9C5X - chains D and P of the 18 polymer chains in the assembly; structure by electron microscopy, 3.01 A resolution.

Chain D:
Molecule: DUF4297 domain-containing protein
Organism: Bacillus sp. HMF5848
Reference sequence: A0A428J1H2 (A0A428J1H2_9BACI); residue numbers follow UniProt; this construct covers 1-436
Amino-acid sequence (436 residues; each row starts with the number of its first residue):
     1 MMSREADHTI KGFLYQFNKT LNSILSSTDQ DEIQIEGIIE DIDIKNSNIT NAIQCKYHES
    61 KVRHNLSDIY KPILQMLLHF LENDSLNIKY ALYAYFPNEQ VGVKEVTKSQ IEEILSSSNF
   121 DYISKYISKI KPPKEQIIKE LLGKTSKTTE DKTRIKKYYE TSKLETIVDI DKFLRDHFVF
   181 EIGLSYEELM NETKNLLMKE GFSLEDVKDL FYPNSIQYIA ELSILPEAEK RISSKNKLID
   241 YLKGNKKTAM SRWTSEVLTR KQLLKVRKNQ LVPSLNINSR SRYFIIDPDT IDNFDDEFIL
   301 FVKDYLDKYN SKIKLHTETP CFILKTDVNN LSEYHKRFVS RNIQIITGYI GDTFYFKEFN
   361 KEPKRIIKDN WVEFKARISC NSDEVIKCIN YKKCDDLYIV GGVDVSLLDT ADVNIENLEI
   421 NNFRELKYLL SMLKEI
Disordered / not traced: 1-266
From the paper describing this entry:
  - catalytic residues: D41, E59, K61 (proposed by the authors, not directly observed)
  - mutagenesis - D41A, E59A, K61A: abolished catalytic activity

Chain P:
Molecule: ATP-binding protein
Organism: Bacillus sp. HMF5848
Reference sequence: A0A3R9P6E2 (A0A3R9P6E2_9BACI); numbering as in UniProt (aligned over 1-585)
Amino-acid sequence (585 residues; each row starts with the number of its first residue):
     1 MKIGSVIESS PHSILVKIDT LKIFEKAKSA LQIGKYLKIQ EGNHNFVLCV IQNIKISTDK
    61 DEDIFILTVQ PVGIFKGEEF FQGNSMLPSP TEPVFLVEDD ILNKIFSNEK TKIFHLGNLA
   121 QNEEVSFTLD GDKFFSKHVA VVGSTGSGKS CAVAKILQNV VGINDARNIN KSDKKNSHII
   181 IFDIHSEYKS AFEIDKNEDF NLNYLDVEKL KLPYWLMNSE ELETLFIESN EQNSHNQVSQ
   241 FKRAVVLNKE KYNPEFKKIT YDSPVYFNIN EVFNYIYNLN EEVINKIEGE PSLPKLSNGE
   301 LVENRQIYFN EKLEFTSSNT SKATKASNGP FNGEFNRFLS RFETKLTDKR LEFLLLNQDV
   361 EENSKYRTEH FEDILKQFMG YLDRSNVSII DLSGIPFEVL SITISLISRL IFDFAFHYSK
   421 LQHQKDELND IPFMIVCEEA HNYIPRTGGI EFKAAKKSIE RIAKEGRKYG LSLMVVSQRP
   481 SEVSDTILSQ CNNFINLRLT NINDQNYIKN LLPDNSRSIS EILPTLGAGE CLVVGDSTPI
   541 PSIVKLELPN PEPRSQSIKF HKKWSESWRT PSFEEVIMRW RKENG

Chain D / chain P interface:
Pairs across the interface - 10 pairs, chain D then chain P:
  I277(D) - E25(P)
  N278(D) - E25(P)  hydrogen bond
  S279(D) - K22(P)  hydrogen bond (backbone-side chain)
  S279(D) - E25(P)  hydrogen bond (backbone-side chain)
  R280(D) - K22(P)
  K314(D) - K60(P)  hydrogen bond (side chain-backbone)
  K314(D) - D63(P)  salt bridge
  L315(D) - L21(P)  hydrophobic
  E318(D) - K22(P)  salt bridge
  D395(D) - K22(P)  salt bridge
Other interface residues (no listed pair), chain D (9 interface residues in all): S281

In short:
The interface between chain D and chain P involves 9 residues on one side and 5 on the other; the contacts
include 4 hydrogen bonds and 3 salt bridges. Among the polar pairs are K314(D)-D63(P), E318(D)-K22(P) and
D395(D)-K22(P). From the paper: catalytic residues D41(D), E59(D) and K61(D); D41A, E59A and K61A of chain D
abolish catalytic activity.
Here chain D is DUF4297 domain-containing protein and chain P is ATP-binding protein, both from Bacillus sp.
HMF5848. Entry 9C5X (Molecular basis for HerA-Duf supramolecular complex in anti-phage defense - Assembly 3)
was determined by electron microscopy together with 9C1M, 9C1N, 9C1O and 9C1X from the same study.
